Entry 8VUR (electron microscopy, 3.84 A resolution); this record covers chains A and H of the 6 polymer chains in the assembly.

== Chain A ==
Protein: Glutamate receptor ionotropic, NMDA 1
Organism: Homo sapiens
UniProt: Q05586 (NMDZ1_HUMAN); the construct lacks a stretch of the UniProt sequence, so the offset changes along the chain: 27-582 = UniProt 27-582; 583-779 = UniProt 602-798; 780-813 = UniProt 808-841
Amino-acid sequence (815 residues; each row starts with the number of its first residue; a row labelled like 582A-582S holds insertion residues (582A, then the next letters in order)):
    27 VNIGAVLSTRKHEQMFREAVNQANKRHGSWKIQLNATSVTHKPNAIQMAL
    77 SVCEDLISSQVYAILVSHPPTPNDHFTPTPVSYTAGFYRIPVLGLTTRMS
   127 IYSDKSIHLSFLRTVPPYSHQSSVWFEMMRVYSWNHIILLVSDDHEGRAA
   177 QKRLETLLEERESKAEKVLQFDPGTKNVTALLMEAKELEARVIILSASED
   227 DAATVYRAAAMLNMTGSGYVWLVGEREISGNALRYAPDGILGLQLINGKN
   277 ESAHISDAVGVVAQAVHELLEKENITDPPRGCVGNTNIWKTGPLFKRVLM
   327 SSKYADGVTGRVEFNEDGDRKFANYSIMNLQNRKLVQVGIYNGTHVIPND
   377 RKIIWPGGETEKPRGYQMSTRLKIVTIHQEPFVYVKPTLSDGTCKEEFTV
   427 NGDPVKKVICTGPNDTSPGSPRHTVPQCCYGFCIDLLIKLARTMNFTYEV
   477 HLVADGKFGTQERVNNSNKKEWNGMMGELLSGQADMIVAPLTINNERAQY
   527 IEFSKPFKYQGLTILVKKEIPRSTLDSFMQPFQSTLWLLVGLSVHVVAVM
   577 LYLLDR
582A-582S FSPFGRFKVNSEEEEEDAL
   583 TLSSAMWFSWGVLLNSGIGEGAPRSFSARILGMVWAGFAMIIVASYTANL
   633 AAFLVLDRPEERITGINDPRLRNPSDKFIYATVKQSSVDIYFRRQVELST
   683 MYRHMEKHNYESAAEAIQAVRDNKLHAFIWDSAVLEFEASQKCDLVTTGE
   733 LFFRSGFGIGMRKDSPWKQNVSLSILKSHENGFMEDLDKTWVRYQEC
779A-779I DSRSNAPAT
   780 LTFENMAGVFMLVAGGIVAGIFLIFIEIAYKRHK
Not modelled in the structure: 582A-582S, 779A-779I
Swiss-Prot annotation at these positions:
  - region: Leu-584 to Pro-605 (Pore-forming)
  - binding site (glycine): Pro-516, Thr-518, Arg-523, Ser-669, Asp-713
  - glycosylation (N-linked (GlcNAc...) asparagine): Asn-61, Asn-203, Asn-239, Asn-276, Asn-300, Asn-350, Asn-368, Asn-440, Asn-471, Asn-491, Asn-655, Asn-752
Disulfides: Cys-79/Cys-308, Cys-420/Cys-454, Cys-436/Cys-455, Cys-725/Cys-779

== Chain H ==
Protein: 003-102 Heavy
Organism: Homo sapiens
Amino-acid sequence (234 residues; numbered 2 to 347; 112 numbers in that range are skipped by the numbering (no residue carries them; nothing is unmodelled there); the number before each row is that of its first residue):
     2 LQLQESGPGLVKPSQTLSLTCTVSGGSISSSNWWSWVRQPPGKGLEWIGE
    52 IYHSGNTNYNPSLKSRVTVSVDKSKNQFSLKLTSVTAADTAVYYCARDVS
   102 GGVNWFDPWGQGTLVTV
   231 LQLQESGPGLVKPSQTLSLTCTVSGGSISSSNWWSWVRQPPGKGLEWIGE
   281 IYHSGNTNYNPSLKSRVTVSVDKSKNQFSLKLTSVTAADTAVYYCARDVS
   331 GGVNWFDPWGQGTLVTV
Disulfides: Cys-22/Cys-96, Cys-251/Cys-325

== How chain A and chain H interact ==
Pairs across the interface - 12 pairs, chain A then chain H:
  Asn-358(A) / Trp-34(H)
  Asn-358(A) / Glu-51(H)  hydrogen bond
  Asn-358(A) / Ser-101(H)  hydrogen bond
  Asn-358(A) / Asn-105(H)  hydrogen bond
  Arg-359(A) / Gly-103(H)  hydrogen bond (side chain-backbone)
  Lys-360(A) / Trp-48(H)
  Lys-360(A) / Asn-59(H)
  Lys-360(A) / Asn-105(H)
  Val-362(A) / Asn-59(H)
  Lys-378(A) / Asn-57(H)  hydrogen bond (backbone-side chain)
  Ile-380(A) / Asn-57(H)
  Gly-384(A) / Tyr-53(H)  hydrogen bond (backbone-side chain)
Other interface residues (no listed pair), chain A (10 interface residues in all): Gln-357, Arg-377, Thr-386
Other interface residues (no listed pair), chain H (11 interface residues in all): Ser-55, Val-104

== In short ==
10 residues of chain A and 11 residues of chain H are in contact, with 6 hydrogen bonds. Polar pairs include
Asn-358(A)/Glu-51(H), Asn-358(A)/Ser-101(H) and Asn-358(A)/Asn-105(H). UniProt lists 5 glycine-binding
residues on chain A.
Here chain A is Glutamate receptor ionotropic, NMDA 1 and chain H is 003-102 Heavy, both from Homo sapiens.
Entry 8VUR (Human GluN1-2A with IgG 003-102 WT conformation) was determined by electron microscopy, deposited
together with 8VUH, 8VUJ, 8VUL, 8VUN, 8VUQ, 8VUT, 8VUY and 8VVH.
